PDB entry 7Y50 | X-ray diffraction, 2.00 A resolution | chain A

== Chain A ==
Protein: Putative glutamate dehydrogenase/leucine dehydrogenase
From: Streptomyces cattleya
UniProtKB: F8JK18 (F8JK18_STREN); residues 3-369 here correspond to UniProt positions 1-367 (UniProt number = residue number - 2)
Amino-acid sequence (378 residues; numbered 1 to 378; the number before each row is that of its first residue):
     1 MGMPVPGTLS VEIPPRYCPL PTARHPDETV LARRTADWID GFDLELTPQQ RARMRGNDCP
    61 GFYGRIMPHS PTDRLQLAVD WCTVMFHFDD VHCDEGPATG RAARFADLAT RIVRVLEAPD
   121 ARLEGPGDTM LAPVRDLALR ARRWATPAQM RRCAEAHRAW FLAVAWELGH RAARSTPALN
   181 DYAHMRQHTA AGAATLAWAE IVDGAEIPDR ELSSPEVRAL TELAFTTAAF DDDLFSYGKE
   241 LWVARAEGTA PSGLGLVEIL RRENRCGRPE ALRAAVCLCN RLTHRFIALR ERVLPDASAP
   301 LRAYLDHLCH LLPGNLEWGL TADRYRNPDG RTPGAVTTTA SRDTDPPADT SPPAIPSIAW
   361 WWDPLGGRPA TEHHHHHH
Unresolved in the structure: 1-11, 364-378
Construct notes: initiating methionine (1); expression tag (2, 370-378)
From the paper describing this entry:
  - contacts within the chain: Cys59-Phe86
  - catalytic residues: Ala190 (from molecular simulation)
  - mutagenesis - F62A, W318A: decreased catalytic activity on production of 1
  - mutagenesis - W81A, F86A, W160A: decreased catalytic activity on 1
  - mutagenesis - C59A (about 6-fold): increased catalytic activity
  - mutagenesis - C82A, A229G, N315A: unchanged catalytic activity

== In short ==
From the paper: the catalytic residue Ala190; W81A, F86A and W160A reduce catalytic activity on 1; 9
substitutions were tested in all.
Chain A is Putative glutamate dehydrogenase/leucine dehydrogenase (Streptomyces cattleya); the structure,
Class I diterpene synthase (CyS) from Streptomyces cattleya, was determined by X-ray diffraction, deposited
together with 7Y87 and 7Y88.
